PDB entry 4RR3 | X-ray diffraction, 3.10 A resolution | chains M and J of the 15 polymer chains in the assembly

== Chain M ==
Name: Capsid protein VP1
From: Enterovirus A71
Notes: engineered mutation(s): K550Q
Reference sequence: F6KTB0 (F6KTB0_9ENTO); aligned to UniProt positions 566-868 over residues 1-303 (the alignment contains insertions or deletions, so no single offset holds)
Chain sequence (303 residues; row label = number of the first residue in the row):
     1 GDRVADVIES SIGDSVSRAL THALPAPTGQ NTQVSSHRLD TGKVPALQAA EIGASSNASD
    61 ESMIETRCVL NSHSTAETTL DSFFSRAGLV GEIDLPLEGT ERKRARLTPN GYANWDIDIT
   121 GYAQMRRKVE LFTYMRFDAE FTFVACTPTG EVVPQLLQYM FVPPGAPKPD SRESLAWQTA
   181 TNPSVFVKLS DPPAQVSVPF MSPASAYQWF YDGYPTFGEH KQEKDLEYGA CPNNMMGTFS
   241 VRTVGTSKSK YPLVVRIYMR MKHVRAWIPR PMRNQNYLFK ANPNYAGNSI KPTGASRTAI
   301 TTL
Not modelled in the structure: 1-71
Construct notes: expression tag (101-107)

== Chain J ==
Name: Capsid protein VP3
From: Enterovirus A71
Reference sequence: F6KTB0 (F6KTB0_9ENTO); residues 1-242 here correspond to UniProt positions 324-565 (UniProt number = residue number + 323)
Chain sequence (242 residues; each row starts with the number of its first residue):
     1 GFPTELKPGT NQFLTTDDGV SAPILPNFHP TPCIHIPGEV RNLLELCQVE TILEVNNVPT
    61 NATSLMERLR FPVSAQAGKG ELCAVFRADP GRSGPWQSTL LGQLCGYYTQ WSGSLEVTFM
   121 FTGSFMATGK MLIAYTPPGG PLPKDRATAM LGTHVIWDFG LQSSVTLVIP WISNTHYRAH
   181 ARDGVFDYYT TGLVSIWYQT NYVVPIGAPN TAYIIALAAA QKNFTMQLCK DASDILQTGT
   241 IQ
Not modelled in the structure: 179-188, 241-242
Construct notes: engineered mutation Gln-227 (Lys550 in F6KTB0)

== Interface between chain M and chain J ==
Residue-residue contacts (39; chain M residue first):
  Pro-163(M) / Leu-228(J)  hydrophobic
  Pro-164(M) / Arg-178(J)
  Gly-165(M) / Thr-109(J)
  Gly-165(M) / Arg-178(J)
  Gly-165(M) / Lys-230(J)  hydrogen bond (backbone-side chain)
  Ala-166(M) / Lys-230(J)
  Pro-167(M) / Lys-230(J)
  Thr-181(M) / Cys-229(J)
  Thr-181(M) / Lys-230(J)
  Thr-181(M) / Asp-231(J)  hydrogen bond (side chain-backbone)
  Pro-183(M) / Thr-15(J)
  Pro-183(M) / Thr-16(J)
  Ser-184(M) / Phe-13(J)
  Ser-184(M) / Leu-14(J)
  Ser-184(M) / Thr-15(J)  hydrogen bond (backbone-side chain)
  Val-185(M) / Gln-12(J)
  Val-185(M) / Phe-13(J)
  Val-185(M) / Leu-14(J)  hydrophobic
  Phe-186(M) / Gln-12(J)
  Phe-186(M) / Phe-13(J)  hydrogen bond (backbone-backbone)
  Phe-186(M) / Thr-15(J)
  Asp-191(M) / Asn-11(J)  hydrogen bond
  Pro-192(M) / Thr-10(J)
  Pro-193(M) / Pro-8(J)
  Pro-193(M) / Gly-9(J)  hydrogen bond (backbone-backbone)
  Ala-194(M) / Gly-9(J)
  Ala-194(M) / Gln-12(J)
  Gln-195(M) / Pro-8(J)
  Gln-195(M) / Gly-9(J)
  Gln-195(M) / Gln-12(J)  hydrogen bond (backbone-side chain)
  Met-201(M) / Arg-178(J)  hydrogen bond (backbone-side chain)
  Met-201(M) / Leu-228(J)  hydrophobic
  Pro-203(M) / Gln-110(J)
  Pro-203(M) / Thr-175(J)
  Pro-203(M) / Arg-178(J)
  Pro-215(M) / His-176(J)
  Phe-217(M) / Tyr-189(J)
  Pro-232(M) / His-176(J)
  Asn-233(M) / Thr-175(J)
Also at the interface, not in a pair above, chain M (26 interface residues in all): Thr-179, Ala-180, Val-187, Val-196, Thr-216
Also at the interface, not in a pair above, chain J (20 interface residues in all): Asn-174

== Overview ==
The interface between chain M and chain J involves 26 residues on one side and 20 on the other, with 8
hydrogen bonds. Among the polar pairs are Gly-165(M)/Lys-230(J), Thr-181(M)/Asp-231(J) and
Ser-184(M)/Thr-15(J).
Chain M is Capsid protein VP1 and chain J is Capsid protein VP3, both from Enterovirus A71; the structure,
Crystal structure of a recombinant EV71 virus particle, was determined by X-ray diffraction, deposited
together with 4RQP and 4RS5.
